PDB entry 4MUB | X-ray diffraction, 1.75 A resolution | chain A

Chain A:
Molecule: Sulfotransferase
From: Schistosoma mansoni
Reference sequence: G4VLE5 (G4VLE5_SCHMA); residues 1-257 here = UniProt positions 1-257
Sequence (259 residues; row label = number of the first residue in the row; numbers below 1 keep their minus sign (Gly-1 is residue -1)):
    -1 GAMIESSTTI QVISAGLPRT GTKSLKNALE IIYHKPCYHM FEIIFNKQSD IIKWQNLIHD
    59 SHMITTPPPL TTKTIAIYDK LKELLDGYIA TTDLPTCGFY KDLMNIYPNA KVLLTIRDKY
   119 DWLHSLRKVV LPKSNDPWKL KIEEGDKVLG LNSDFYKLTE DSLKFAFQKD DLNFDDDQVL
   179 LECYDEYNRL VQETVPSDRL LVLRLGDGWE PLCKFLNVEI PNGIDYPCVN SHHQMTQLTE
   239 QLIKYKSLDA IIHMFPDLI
Unresolved in the structure: 65-67
Sequence notes: expression tag (-1 to 0)
Ligand contacts:
  - adenosine-3'-5'-diphosphate (A3P): Leu15, Pro16, Arg17, Thr18, Gly19, Thr20, Lys21, Ser22, His37, Arg115, Asp119, Ser123, Leu203, Gly204, Tyr224, Pro225, Cys226, Val227, Asn228, Ser229, His230
  - Oxamniquine (OAQ; {(2S)-7-nitro-2-[(propan-2-ylamino)methyl]-1,2,3,4-tetrahydroquinolin-6-yl}methanol): Pro16, His37, Met38, Phe39, Ile42, Asp91, Leu92, Val127, Val128, Ile140, Gly143, Asp144, Leu147, Phe153, Thr157, Met233, Leu236, Thr237
Reported in the primary citation:
  - binding site for Oxamniquine: Phe39, Asp91, Asp144, Thr157
  - mutagenesis - C35R, E142DEL: abolished catalytic activity on Oxamniquine
  - mutagenesis - C35R, E142DEL: abolished catalytic activity on quercetin
  - mutagenesis - L256W: unchanged catalytic activity on Oxamniquine
  - mutagenesis - L256W: decreased catalytic activity
  - specificity-determining residues: Phe39 (proposed by the authors, not directly observed)

Summary:
Ligands of chain A: adenosine-3'-5'-diphosphate and Oxamniquine. From the paper: a binding site for
Oxamniquine at Phe39, Asp91 and Asp144 among others; C35R and E142DEL abolish catalytic activity on
Oxamniquine.
Chain A is Sulfotransferase (Schistosoma mansoni); the structure, Schistosoma mansoni (Blood Fluke)
Sulfotransferase/Oxamniquine Complex, was determined by X-ray diffraction, deposited together with 4MUA.
